PDB entry 7BE9 | electron microscopy, 4.20 A resolution (low resolution: residue-level contacts below are approximate; hydrogen-bond / salt-bridge calls are withheld) | chains C and B of the 3 polymer chains in the assembly

# Chain C
Name: Structural polyprotein
From: Kashmir bee virus
UniProt: Q80AG2 (Q80AG2_9VIRU); the construct has insertions or renumbered stretches relative to UniProt, so the offset changes along the chain: 1-87 = UniProt 381-467; 90-105 = UniProt 470-485; 110-287 = UniProt 491-668
Chain sequence (288 residues; each row starts with the number of its first residue; note: 5 numbers in that range are skipped by the numbering (no residue carries them; nothing is unmodelled there); a row labelled like 105A-105E holds insertion residues (105A, then the next letters in order)):
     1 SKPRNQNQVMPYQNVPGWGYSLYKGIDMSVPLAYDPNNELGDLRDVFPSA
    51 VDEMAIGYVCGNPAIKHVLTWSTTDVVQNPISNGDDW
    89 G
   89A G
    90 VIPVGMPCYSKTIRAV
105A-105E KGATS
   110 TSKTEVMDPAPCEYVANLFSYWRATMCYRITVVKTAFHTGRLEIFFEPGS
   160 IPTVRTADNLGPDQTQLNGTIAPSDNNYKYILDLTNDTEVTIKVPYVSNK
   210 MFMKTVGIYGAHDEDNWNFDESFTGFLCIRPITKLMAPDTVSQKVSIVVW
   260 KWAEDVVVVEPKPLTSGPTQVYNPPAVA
Disordered / not traced: 25-26, 89A, 105A-105E

# Chain B
Name: Structural polyprotein
From: Kashmir bee virus
UniProt: Q80AG2 (Q80AG2_9VIRU); residues 62-257 here correspond to UniProt positions 61-256 (UniProt number = residue number - 1)
Chain sequence (196 residues; numbered 62 to 257; the number before each row is that of its first residue):
    62 SIIQFLQRPVLIDNIEIVAGTTADNNTALSRYVLDRTNPQKYIKQWTLPS
   112 TVLKAGGKAQKLANFKYLRCDVQVKIVLNANPFIAGRLYLAYSPYDDKVA
   162 PERRIIYTSRAGVTGYPGVELDFQLDNSVEMTIPYASFQEAYDLVSGNED
   212 FVQLYLFTIAPVLGPSAESANSKVDLSVYMWLDNISLVIPTYRLNP

# How chain C and chain B interact
Contacting residue pairs - 33 pairs, chain C then chain B:
  Asn-62(C) with Gly-176(B)
  Ile-65(C) with Ala-172(B); Thr-175(B)
  Lys-66(C) with Arg-171(B)
  His-67(C) with Arg-92(B); Arg-171(B)
  Val-68(C) with Arg-171(B)
  Asn-83(C) with Arg-92(B)
  Ser-99(C) with Tyr-93(B)
  Thr-101(C) with Tyr-93(B)
  Met-116(C) with Tyr-93(B)
  Asp-117(C) with Tyr-93(B)
  Lys-143(C) with Gln-185(B)
  Thr-144(C) with Pro-143(B)
  Asp-248(C) with Pro-226(B); Ser-227(B)
  Thr-249(C) with Phe-144(B); Pro-226(B)
  Val-250(C) with Phe-144(B); Gly-225(B); Pro-226(B)
  Ser-251(C) with Gly-225(B); Pro-226(B)
  Trp-259(C) with Thr-175(B)
  Tyr-281(C) with Leu-95(B); Asp-96(B)
  Asn-282(C) with Glu-163(B)
  Pro-283(C) with Leu-95(B); Arg-97(B)
  Pro-284(C) with Arg-97(B)
  Ala-285(C) with Thr-98(B)
  Val-286(C) with Asp-96(B)
  Ala-287(C) with Asp-96(B)
Other interface residues (no listed pair), chain C (34 interface residues in all): Pro-48, Pro-63, Ala-64, Ile-102, Arg-103, Val-115, Ala-119, Val-142, Lys-253, Val-257
Other interface residues (no listed pair), chain B (27 interface residues in all): Val-94, Ala-146, Gly-147, Arg-148, Ser-170, Glu-181, Pro-195, Ile-220, Ala-221, Leu-224

# Summary
34 residues of chain C face 27 of chain B across their interface.
Chain C is Structural polyprotein and chain B is Structural polyprotein, both from Kashmir bee virus; the
structure, Kashmir bee virus empty particle at acidic pH, was determined by electron microscopy, deposited
together with 7BG8, 7BGK and 7BC3.
